Entry 7P4B (X-ray diffraction, 1.72 A resolution); this record covers chains A and P of the 3 polymer chains in the assembly.

== Chain A ==
Name: HLA class I histocompatibility antigen, alpha chain E
Organism: Homo sapiens
UniProt: P13747 (HLAE_HUMAN); residues 1-276 here correspond to UniProt positions 22-297 (UniProt number = residue number + 21)
Amino-acid sequence (277 residues; row label = number of the first residue in the row):
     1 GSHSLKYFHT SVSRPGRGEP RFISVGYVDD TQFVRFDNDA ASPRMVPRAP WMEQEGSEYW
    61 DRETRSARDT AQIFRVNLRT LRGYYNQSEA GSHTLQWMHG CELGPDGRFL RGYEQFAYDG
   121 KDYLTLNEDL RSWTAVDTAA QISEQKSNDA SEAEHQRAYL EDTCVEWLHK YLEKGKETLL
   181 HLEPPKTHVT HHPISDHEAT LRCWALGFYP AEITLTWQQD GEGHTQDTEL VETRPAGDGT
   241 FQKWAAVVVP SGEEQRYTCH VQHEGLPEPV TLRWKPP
Unresolved in the structure: 276
Disulfide bonds: Cys101-Cys164, Cys203-Cys259
Construct notes: expression tag (277)
Swiss-Prot annotation at these positions:
  - region: Lys275, Pro276 (Connecting peptide)
  - binding site (a peptide antigen): Tyr7, Glu63, Ser66, Asn77, Tyr84, Ser143, Lys146, Gln156, Tyr159, Tyr171
  - glycosylation: Asn86 (N-linked (GlcNAc...) asparagine)
What the authors report for this chain:
  - conformationally variable residues (helix shift, side-chain flip): Ala139 to Gln156

== Chain P ==
Name: ESAT-6-like protein EsxH
Organism: Mycobacterium tuberculosis H37Rv
UniProt: P9WNK3 (ESXH_MYCTU); residues 1-9 here correspond to UniProt positions 4-12 (UniProt number = residue number + 3)
Amino-acid sequence (9 residues; numbered 1 to 9; the number before each row is that of its first residue):
     1 IMYNYPAML
What the authors report for this chain:
  - conformationally variable residues: Ala7

== Chain A / chain P interface ==
Pairs across the interface (30):
  Tyr7(A) - Ile1(P)  hydrogen bond (side chain-backbone)
  Tyr7(A) - Met2(P)
  His9(A) - Met2(P)
  Met45(A) - Met2(P)  hydrophobic
  Tyr59(A) - Ile1(P)  hydrophobic
  Arg62(A) - Ile1(P)
  Glu63(A) - Ile1(P)
  Glu63(A) - Met2(P)  hydrogen bond (side chain-backbone)
  Ser66(A) - Asn4(P)  hydrogen bond
  Thr70(A) - Met2(P)
  Ile73(A) - Tyr5(P)  hydrophobic
  Ile73(A) - Pro6(P)
  Asn77(A) - Met8(P)
  Asn77(A) - Leu9(P)  hydrogen bond (side chain-backbone)
  Thr80(A) - Leu9(P)
  Tyr84(A) - Leu9(P)  hydrogen bond (side chain-backbone)
  Trp97(A) - Pro6(P)  hydrophobic
  His99(A) - Tyr3(P)
  Ser143(A) - Leu9(P)  hydrogen bond (side chain-backbone)
  Lys146(A) - Leu9(P)  hydrogen bond (side chain-backbone)
  Glu152(A) - Tyr3(P)  hydrogen bond
  Glu152(A) - Pro6(P)
  Glu152(A) - Ala7(P)  hydrogen bond (side chain-backbone)
  His155(A) - Tyr3(P)
  Gln156(A) - Tyr3(P)
  Tyr159(A) - Ile1(P)  hydrogen bond (side chain-backbone)
  Tyr159(A) - Tyr3(P)  hydrophobic
  Thr163(A) - Ile1(P)
  Trp167(A) - Ile1(P)
  Tyr171(A) - Ile1(P)  hydrogen bond (side chain-backbone)
Other interface residues (no listed pair), chain A (32 interface residues in all): Leu5, Ala67, Val76, Leu81, Leu95, Phe116, Tyr123, Leu124, Ser147
The authors on this interface:
  - specific contacts: Glu152(A)-Tyr3(P) (hydrogen bond)

== Summary ==
The interface between chain A and chain P involves 32 residues on one side and 9 on the other; the contacts
include 11 hydrogen bonds. Polar pairs include Tyr7(A)-Ile1(P), Glu63(A)-Met2(P) and Ser66(A)-Asn4(P). The
paper describes a hydrogen bond between Glu152(A) and Tyr3(P). From the paper: conformational variability at
Ala139(A) and Ala7(P).
Chain A is HLA class I histocompatibility antigen, alpha chain E (Homo sapiens) and chain P is ESAT-6-like
protein EsxH (Mycobacterium tuberculosis H37Rv); the structure, HLA-E*01:03 in complex with IL9, was
determined by X-ray diffraction, deposited together with 7P49.
